2E2K - chains B and F of the 6 polymer chains in the assembly; structure by X-ray diffraction, 2.50 A resolution.

Chain B (and F):
Name: Formamidase
Source organism: Helicobacter pylori
Notes: EC 3.5.1.49; chain F of this document is another copy of the same molecule, construct and numbering; everything in this record applies to it too
UniProtKB: O25836 (AMIF_HELPY); numbering as in UniProt (aligned over 1-334)
Chain sequence (334 residues; each row starts with the number of its first residue):
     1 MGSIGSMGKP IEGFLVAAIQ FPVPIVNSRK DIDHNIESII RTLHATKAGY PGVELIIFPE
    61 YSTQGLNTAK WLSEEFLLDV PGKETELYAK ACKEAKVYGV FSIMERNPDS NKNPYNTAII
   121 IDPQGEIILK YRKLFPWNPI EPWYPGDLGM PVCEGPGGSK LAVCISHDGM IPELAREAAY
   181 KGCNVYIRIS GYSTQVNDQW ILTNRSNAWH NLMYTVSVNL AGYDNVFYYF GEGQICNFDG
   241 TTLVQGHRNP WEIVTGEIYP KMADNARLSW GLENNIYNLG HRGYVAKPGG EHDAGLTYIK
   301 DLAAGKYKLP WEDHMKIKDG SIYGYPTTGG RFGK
Not modelled in the structure: 1-12, 249, 283-288, 298 (chain F: 1-12, 194, 248, 283-288)
Differences from the reference sequence: engineered mutation Ser166 (Cys in O25836)
Swiss-Prot annotation at these positions:
  - active site: Glu60 (Proton acceptor), Lys133 (Proton donor)
  - mutagenesis: Asp168 (D168A: Loss of activity)
From the paper describing this entry:
  - mutagenesis - C166S: abolished catalytic activity (citing earlier work)

Interface between chain B and chain F:
Pairs across the interface - 7 pairs, chain B then chain F:
  Phe238(B) - Tyr259(F)
  Glu257(B) - Trp270(F)  hydrogen bond
  Tyr259(B) - Phe238(F)
  Tyr259(B) - Met262(F)  hydrophobic
  Met262(B) - Tyr259(F)  hydrophobic
  Met262(B) - Met262(F)  hydrophobic
  Trp270(B) - Glu257(F)  hydrogen bond
Also at the interface, not in a pair above, chain B (9 interface residues in all): Thr241, Thr242, Leu243, Ser269
Also at the interface, not in a pair above, chain F (7 interface residues in all): Thr241, Thr242

In short:
Chain B and chain F form an interface of 9 and 7 residues respectively; the contacts include 2 hydrogen bonds.
The hydrogen-bonded pair is Glu257(B)-Trp270(F). UniProt lists active-site residues Glu60(B) and Lys133(B) and
one mutagenesis site on chain B. From the paper: C166S of chain B abolishes catalytic activity.
Both chains are Formamidase (Helicobacter pylori). Entry 2E2K (Helicobacter pylori formamidase AmiF contains a
fine-tuned cysteine-glutamate-lysine catalytic triad) was determined by X-ray diffraction, deposited together
with 2DYU, 2DYV and 2E2L.
